PDB entry 9OLO | electron microscopy, 3.56 A resolution | chains K and L of the 14 polymer chains in the assembly

== Chain K (and L) ==
Name: Alpha-soluble NSF attachment protein
Source organism: Rattus norvegicus
Notes: chain L of this document is another copy of the same molecule, construct and numbering; everything in this record applies to it too
UniProt: P54921 (SNAA_RAT); numbering as in UniProt (aligned over 1-295)
Chain sequence (296 residues; row label = number of the first residue in the row; numbering starts at 0):
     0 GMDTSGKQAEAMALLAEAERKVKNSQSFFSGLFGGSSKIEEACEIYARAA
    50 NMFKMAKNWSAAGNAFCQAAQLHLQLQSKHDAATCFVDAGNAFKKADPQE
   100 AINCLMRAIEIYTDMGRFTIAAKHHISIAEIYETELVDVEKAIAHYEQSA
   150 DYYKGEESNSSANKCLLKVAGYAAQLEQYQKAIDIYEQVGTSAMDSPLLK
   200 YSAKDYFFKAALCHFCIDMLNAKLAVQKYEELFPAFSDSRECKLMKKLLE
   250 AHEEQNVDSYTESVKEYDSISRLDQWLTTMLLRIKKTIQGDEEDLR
Unresolved in the structure: 289-295 (chain L: 287-295)
Sequence notes: expression tag (0)

== Chain K / chain L interface ==
Pairs across the interface - 18 pairs, chain K then chain L:
  R47(K) with D113(L), hydrogen bond (side chain-backbone); M114(L)
  N50(K) with T112(L); D113(L), hydrogen bond (side chain-backbone); M114(L), hydrogen bond (side chain-backbone); G115(L)
  M51(K) with T112(L); D113(L)
  K53(K) with F117(L)
  M54(K) with T112(L), hydrogen bond; G115(L); R116(L); F117(L), hydrophobic
  K56(K) with D150(L), salt bridge
  W58(K) with G154(L)
  K93(K) with E156(L)
  K94(K) with G154(L); E156(L), salt bridge
Other interface residues (no listed pair), chain L (10 interface residues in all): Y151

== In short ==
9 residues of chain K and 10 residues of chain L are in contact, with 4 hydrogen bonds and 2 salt bridges.
Polar pairs include K56(K)-D150(L), K94(K)-E156(L) and R47(K)-D113(L).
Chain K and chain L are both Alpha-soluble NSF attachment protein (Rattus norvegicus); the structure, 22bin20S
complex (NSF-alphaSNAP-2:2 syntaxin-1a:SNAP-25), hydrolyzing, class 19, was determined by electron microscopy
together with 9OJR, 9OJU, 9OJZ, 9OK3, 9OK5, 9OKC and 17 further entries from the same study.
